6NJ8 - chains C and D of the 7 polymer chains in the assembly; structure by electron microscopy, 3.85 A resolution.

Chain C (and D):
Protein: Encapsulating protein for a DyP-type peroxidase
Source organism: Quasibacillus thermotolerans
Notes: chain D of this document is another copy of the same molecule, construct and numbering; everything in this record applies to it too
Reference sequence: A0A0F5HPP7 (A0A0F5HPP7_9BACI); residue numbers follow UniProt; this construct covers 1-282
Chain sequence (282 residues; row label = number of the first residue in the row):
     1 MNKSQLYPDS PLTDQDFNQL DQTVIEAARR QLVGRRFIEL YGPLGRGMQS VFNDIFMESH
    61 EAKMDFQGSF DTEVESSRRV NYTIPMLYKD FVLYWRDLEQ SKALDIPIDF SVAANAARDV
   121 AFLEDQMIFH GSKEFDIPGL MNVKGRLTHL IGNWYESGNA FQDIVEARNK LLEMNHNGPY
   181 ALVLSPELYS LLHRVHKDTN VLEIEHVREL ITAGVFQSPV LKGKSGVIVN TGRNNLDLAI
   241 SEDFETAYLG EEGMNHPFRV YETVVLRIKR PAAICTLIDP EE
Not modelled in the structure: 1-5
Curated features (UniProtKB/Swiss-Prot):
  - site: D9 (3-fold pore central residue), D71 (3-fold pore central residue), N200 (5-fold pore central residue), E251 (3-fold pore central residue), E252 (3-fold pore central residue)

How chain C and chain D interact:
Contacting residue pairs - 51 pairs, chain C then chain D:
  L44(C) - I106(D)  hydrophobic
  M48(C) - Q100(D)
  M48(C) - L104(D)  hydrophobic
  F56(C) - N115(D)
  S59(C) - D119(D)
  H60(C) - K89(D)  hydrogen bond (backbone-side chain)
  H60(C) - D119(D)
  E61(C) - D119(D)
  E61(C) - F122(D)
  A62(C) - Y88(D)
  A62(C) - L123(D)
  K63(C) - L87(D)
  K63(C) - Y88(D)  hydrogen bond (backbone-backbone)
  M64(C) - L87(D)  hydrophobic
  M64(C) - L123(D)  hydrophobic
  M64(C) - S132(D)  hydrogen bond
  M64(C) - F135(D)
  D65(C) - M86(D)  hydrogen bond (backbone-backbone)
  D65(C) - Y88(D)  hydrogen bond
  D65(C) - F135(D)
  F66(C) - T83(D)
  F66(C) - M86(D)
  F66(C) - F135(D)  hydrophobic
  Q67(C) - M86(D)
  G68(C) - R259(D)
  S69(C) - Y88(D)  hydrogen bond
  S69(C) - R259(D)
  T72(C) - D90(D)
  E73(C) - D90(D)  hydrogen bond (backbone-side chain)
  V74(C) - V92(D)  hydrophobic
  E75(C) - K89(D)
  E75(C) - D90(D)
  R79(C) - D97(D)  salt bridge
  F161(C) - H193(D)
  V165(C) - S190(D)
  R168(C) - H193(D)
  N169(C) - P186(D)
  N169(C) - S190(D)  hydrogen bond
  L172(C) - Q217(D)
  L172(C) - P219(D)
  N175(C) - Q31(D)  hydrogen bond
  N175(C) - R118(D)
  N175(C) - F122(D)
  N177(C) - R30(D)
  D198(C) - D198(D)
  D198(C) - N200(D)
  T199(C) - N200(D)  hydrogen bond (side chain-backbone)
  H206(C) - L202(D)
  N234(C) - S111(D)
  N234(C) - A114(D)
  R270(C) - R118(D)
Interface residues without a listed pair, chain C (42 interface residues in all): Y41, P43, G47, F52, D71, Q162, E173, H176, E209, L210, K269
Interface residues without a listed pair, chain D (42 interface residues in all): I84, P85, F91, P107, Q126, E134, E187, R194, L249, E252, P257

Overview:
The chain C/chain D interface involves 42 residues from each chain, with 10 hydrogen bonds and 1 salt bridge.
Polar pairs include R79(C)-D97(D), H60(C)-K89(D) and M64(C)-S132(D).
Both chains are Encapsulating protein for a DyP-type peroxidase (Quasibacillus thermotolerans). Entry 6NJ8
(Encapsulin iron storage compartment from Quasibacillus thermotolerans) was determined by electron microscopy,
deposited together with 6N63.
